Entry 1O9G (X-ray diffraction, 1.50 A resolution); this record covers chain A.

Chain A:
Protein: rRNA methyltransferase
Source organism: Streptomyces viridochromogenes
UniProtKB: Q9F5K5 (Q9F5K5); residues 1-250 here = UniProt positions 1-250
Sequence (250 residues; numbered 1 to 250; the number before each row is that of its first residue):
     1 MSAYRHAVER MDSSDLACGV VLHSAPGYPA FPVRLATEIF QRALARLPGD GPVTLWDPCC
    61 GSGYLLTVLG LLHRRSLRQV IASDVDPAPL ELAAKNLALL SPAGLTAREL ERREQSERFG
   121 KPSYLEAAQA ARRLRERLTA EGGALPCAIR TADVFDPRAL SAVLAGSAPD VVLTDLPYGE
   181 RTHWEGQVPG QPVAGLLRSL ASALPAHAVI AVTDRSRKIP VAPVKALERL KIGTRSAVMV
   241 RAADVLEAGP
Not modelled in the structure: 1
Sequence notes: engineered mutation Mse11 (Ile in Q9F5K5), G190 (Arg in Q9F5K5), Mse239 (Leu in Q9F5K5); conflict E180 (Ser in Q9F5K5), R181 (Ala in Q9F5K5), T182 (Arg in Q9F5K5), H183 (Thr in Q9F5K5), W184 (Gly in Q9F5K5), E185 (Lys in Q9F5K5), Q187 (Arg in Q9F5K5), V188 (Cys in Q9F5K5), Q191 (Ser in Q9F5K5), P192 (Arg in Q9F5K5), V193 (Trp in Q9F5K5), A194 (Arg in Q9F5K5), G195 (Ala in Q9F5K5)
Modified residues: Mse1 (selenomethionine); Mse11 (selenomethionine; parent Met); Mse239 (selenomethionine; parent Met)

Summary:
Chain A is rRNA methyltransferase (Streptomyces viridochromogenes); the structure, rRNA methyltransferase
aviRa from Streptomyces viridochromogenes at 1.5A, was determined by X-ray diffraction together with 1O9H from
the same study.
